9MHU - chains A and C of the 4 polymer chains in the assembly; structure by electron microscopy, 3.02 A resolution.

Chain A (and C):
Molecule: Transport permease protein
Source organism: Staphylococcus aureus
Notes: chain C of this document is another copy of the same molecule, construct and numbering; everything in this record applies to it too
Reference sequence: A0A0H2XIF1 (A0A0H2XIF1_STAA3); numbering as in UniProt (aligned over 1-270)
Sequence (294 residues; row label = number of the first residue in the row; numbers below 1 keep their minus sign (Met-23 is residue -23)):
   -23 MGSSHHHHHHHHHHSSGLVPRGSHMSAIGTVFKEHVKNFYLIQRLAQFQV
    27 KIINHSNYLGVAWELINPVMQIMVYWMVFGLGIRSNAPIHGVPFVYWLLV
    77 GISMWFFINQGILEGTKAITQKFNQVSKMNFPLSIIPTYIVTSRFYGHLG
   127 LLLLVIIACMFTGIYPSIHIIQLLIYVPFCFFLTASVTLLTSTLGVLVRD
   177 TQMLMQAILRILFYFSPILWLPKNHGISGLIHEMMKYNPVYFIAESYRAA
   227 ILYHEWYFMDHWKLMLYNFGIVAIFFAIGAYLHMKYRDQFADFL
Not modelled in the structure: -23 to 0
Differences from the reference sequence: initiating methionine (-23); expression tag (-22 to 0)
Ligand contacts:
  - Targocil-II (A1AV9), molecule 1: Met53, Val54, Leu57, Gly58, Ile59
  - Targocil-II (A1AV9), molecule 2: Phe55, Ile59, Arg60, Tyr190, Phe191, Trp196, Lys199, Ile203, Ile207

Interface between chain A and chain C:
Residue-residue contacts - 30 pairs, chain A then chain C:
  Ser32(A) - Arg175(C)
  Asn33(A) - Arg175(C)
  Asn33(A) - Asp176(C)
  Asn33(A) - Met179(C)
  Tyr34(A) - Val174(C)  hydrophobic
  Tyr34(A) - Asp176(C)  hydrogen bond (backbone-side chain)
  Leu35(A) - Asp176(C)  hydrogen bond (backbone-side chain)
  Trp39(A) - Asp176(C)  hydrogen bond
  Asn43(A) - Met179(C)
  Met46(A) - Leu180(C)  hydrophobic
  Met46(A) - Ala183(C)  hydrophobic
  Val50(A) - Tyr190(C)  hydrophobic
  Met53(A) - Phe191(C)  hydrophobic
  Val54(A) - Tyr190(C)  hydrophobic
  Phe55(A) - Phe55(C)  hydrophobic
  Val174(A) - Tyr34(C)  hydrophobic
  Arg175(A) - Ser32(C)
  Arg175(A) - Asn33(C)
  Asp176(A) - Asn33(C)
  Asp176(A) - Tyr34(C)  hydrogen bond (side chain-backbone)
  Asp176(A) - Leu35(C)  hydrogen bond (side chain-backbone)
  Asp176(A) - Trp39(C)  hydrogen bond
  Met179(A) - Asn33(C)
  Met179(A) - Asn43(C)
  Leu180(A) - Met46(C)  hydrophobic
  Ala183(A) - Met46(C)  hydrophobic
  Tyr190(A) - Val50(C)  hydrophobic
  Tyr190(A) - Val54(C)  hydrophobic
  Tyr190(A) - Tyr190(C)
  Phe191(A) - Met53(C)  hydrophobic
Also at the interface, not in a pair above, chain A (25 interface residues in all): Gln47, Tyr51, Leu173, Gln182, Arg186, Ile187
Also at the interface, not in a pair above, chain C (25 interface residues in all): Gln47, Tyr51, Leu173, Gln182, Arg186, Ile187

Overview:
The chain A/chain C interface involves 25 residues from each chain, with 6 hydrogen bonds. Among the polar
pairs are Tyr34(A)-Asp176(C), Leu35(A)-Asp176(C) and Trp39(A)-Asp176(C). Bound to chain A: Targocil-II.
Both chains are Transport permease protein (Staphylococcus aureus). Entry 9MHU (Cryo-EM structure of S. aureus
TarGH in complex with Targocil-II and ATP-gamma-S in a catalytically competent ...) was determined by electron
microscopy (same publication as 9CFL, 9CFP, 9MHD and 9MHZ).
